Entry 9FB6 (electron microscopy, 3.13 A resolution); this record covers chains B and T of the 8 polymer chains in the assembly.

[Chain B]
Molecule: Large T antigen
Organism: Betapolyomavirus macacae
Notes: EC 3.6.4.-
UniProtKB: P03070 (LT_SV40); numbering as in UniProt (aligned over 266-627)
Amino-acid sequence (362 residues; numbered 266 to 627; the number before each row is that of its first residue):
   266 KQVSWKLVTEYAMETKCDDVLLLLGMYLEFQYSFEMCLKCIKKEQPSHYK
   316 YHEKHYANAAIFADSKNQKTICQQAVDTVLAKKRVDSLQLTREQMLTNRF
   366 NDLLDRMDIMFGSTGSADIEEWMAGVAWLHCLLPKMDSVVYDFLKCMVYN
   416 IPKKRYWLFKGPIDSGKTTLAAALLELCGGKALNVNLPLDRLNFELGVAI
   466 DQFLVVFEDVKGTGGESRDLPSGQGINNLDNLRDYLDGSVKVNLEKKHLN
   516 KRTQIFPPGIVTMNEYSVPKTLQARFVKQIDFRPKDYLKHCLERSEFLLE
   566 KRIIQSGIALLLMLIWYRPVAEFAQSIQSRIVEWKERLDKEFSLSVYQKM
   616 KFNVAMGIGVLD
Small-molecule neighbours:
  - ATP (adenosine-5'-triphosphate), molecule 1: Trp393, Leu397, Pro427, Ile428, Asp429, Ser430, Gly431, Lys432, Thr433, Thr434, Asn529, Arg548, Pro549, Lys550, Leu553, Lys554, Leu557, Leu564
  - ATP, molecule 2: Lys418, Asp502, Ser504, Arg540
UniProt features mapped onto this chain:
  - binding site (Zn(2+)): Cys302, Cys305, His313, His317
  - binding site (ATP): Gly426 to Thr433
From the paper describing this entry:
  - binding site for Chains: T (chain T): Arg456, Lys512, His513
  - binding site for ATP: Lys418, Arg498, Arg540

[Chain T]
Molecule: Chains: T
Sequence (17 nucleotides; each row starts with the number of its first residue; numbers below 1 keep their minus sign (DT-9 is residue -9)):
    -9 TTTTTTTTTTTTTTTTT

[Chain B / chain T interface]
Pairs across the interface (7):
  Gln267(B) - DT-7(T)  hydrogen bond to the phosphate
  Lys331(B) - DT-5(T)  phosphate contact
  Arg456(B) - DT3(T)  salt bridge to the phosphate
  Lys512(B) - DT2(T)  phosphate contact
  Lys512(B) - DT3(T)  salt bridge to the phosphate
  His513(B) - DT1(T)  hydrogen bond to the base
  His513(B) - DT2(T)  hydrogen bond to the phosphate
Other interface residues (no listed pair), chain B (8 interface residues in all): Phe459, Glu510, Lys511

[Summary]
8 residues of chain B and 5 residues of chain T are in contact, with 3 hydrogen bonds and 2 salt bridges.
Among the polar pairs are His513(B)-DT1(T), Gln267(B)-DT-7(T) and His513(B)-DT2(T). From the paper: a binding
site for Chains: T (chain T) at Arg456(B), Lys512(B) and His513(B); a binding site for ATP at Lys418(B),
Arg498(B) and Arg540(B).
Here chain B is Large T antigen (Betapolyomavirus macacae) and chain T is Chains: T. Entry 9FB6 (SV40 large T
antigen assembly with DNA in presence of ATP) was determined by electron microscopy, deposited together with
9EVH, 9EVP, 9F3T, 9F3U, 9F5I, 9F73 and 14 further entries.
